Entry 5EL9 (X-ray diffraction, 1.10 A resolution); this record covers chain A.

# Chain A
Molecule: Imidazoleglycerol-phosphate dehydratase 2, chloroplastic
Source organism: Arabidopsis thaliana
Notes: EC 4.2.1.19
UniProt: O23346 (HIS5B_ARATH); residues 4-207 here correspond to UniProt positions 69-272 (UniProt number = residue number + 65)
Amino-acid sequence (205 residues; row label = number of the first residue in the row):
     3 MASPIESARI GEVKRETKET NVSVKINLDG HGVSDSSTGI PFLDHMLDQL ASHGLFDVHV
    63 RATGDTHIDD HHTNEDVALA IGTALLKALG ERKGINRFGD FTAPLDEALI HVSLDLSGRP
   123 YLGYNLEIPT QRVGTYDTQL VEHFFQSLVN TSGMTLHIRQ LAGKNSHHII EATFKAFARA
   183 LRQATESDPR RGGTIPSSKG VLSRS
Disordered / not traced: 3-8
Sequence notes: initiating methionine (3)
Metal / ion sites: Mn2+ site 1: His47, His74, His169, Glu173 (together with (S)-c348); Mn2+ site 2: His73, Glu77, His145, His170 (together with (S)-c348)
Residues lining bound ligands: (S)-c348 (5DL; [(2S)-2-hydroxy-3-(1H-1,2,4-triazol-1-yl)propyl]phosphonic acid): Glu21, His47, His73, His74, Glu77, Arg99, Leu107, Arg121, His145, His169, His170, Glu173, Lys177, Ser199, Ser200, Lys201, Leu204
From the paper describing this entry:
  - conformationally variable residues (order/disorder transition): Arg193 to Arg206

# In short
Ligands of chain A: (S)-c348. His47, His74, His169 and Glu173 coordinate Mn2+ site 1. The Mn2+ site 2 is built
by His73, Glu77, His145 and His170. The paper reports conformational variability at Arg193.
Chain A is Imidazoleglycerol-phosphate dehydratase 2, chloroplastic (Arabidopsis thaliana); the structure, A.
thaliana IGPD2 in complex with the triazole-phosphonate inhibitor, (S)-C348, to 1.1A resolution, was
determined by X-ray diffraction together with 5DNX, 5EKW, 5ELW and 5DNL from the same study.
